5D39 - chains B and D of the 8 polymer chains in the assembly; structure by X-ray diffraction, 3.20 A resolution.

== Chain B (and D) ==
Name: Signal transducer and activator of transcription 6
From: Homo sapiens
Notes: chain D of this document is another copy of the same molecule, construct and numbering; everything in this record applies to it too
Reference sequence: P42226 (STAT6_HUMAN); numbering as in UniProt (aligned over 123-658)
Chain sequence (539 residues; numbered 120 to 658; the number before each row is that of its first residue):
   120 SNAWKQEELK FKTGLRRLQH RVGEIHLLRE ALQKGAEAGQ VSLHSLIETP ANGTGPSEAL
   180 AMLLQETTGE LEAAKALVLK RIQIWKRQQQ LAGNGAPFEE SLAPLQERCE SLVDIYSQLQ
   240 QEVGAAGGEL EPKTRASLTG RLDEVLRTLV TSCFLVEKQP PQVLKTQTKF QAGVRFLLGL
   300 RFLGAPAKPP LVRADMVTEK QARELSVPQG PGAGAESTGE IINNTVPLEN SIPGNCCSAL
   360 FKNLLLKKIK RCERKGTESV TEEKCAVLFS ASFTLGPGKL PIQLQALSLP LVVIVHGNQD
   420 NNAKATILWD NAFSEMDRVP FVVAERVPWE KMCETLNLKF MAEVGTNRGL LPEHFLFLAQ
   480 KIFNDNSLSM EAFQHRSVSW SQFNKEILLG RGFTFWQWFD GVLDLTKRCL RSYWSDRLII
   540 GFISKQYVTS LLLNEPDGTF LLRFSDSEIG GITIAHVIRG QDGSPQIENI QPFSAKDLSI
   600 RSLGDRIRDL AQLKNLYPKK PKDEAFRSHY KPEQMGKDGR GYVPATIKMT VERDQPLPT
Unresolved in the structure: 120-124, 152-179, 302-304, 325-334, 373-374, 652-658 (chain D: 120-124, 153-176, 302-304, 325-334, 373-375, 652-658)
Sequence notes: expression tag (120-122)
Modified residues: Tyr641 (O-phosphotyrosine; PTR)
Covalent attachments: covalent link Asp637-Arg639
UniProt features mapped onto this chain:
  - modified residue: Tyr641 (Phosphotyrosine)
  - natural variant: Ala321 (A321V: Does not affect DNA-binding transcription factor activity), Glu372 (E372K: In HIES6), Glu382 (E382Q: In HIES6), Asp419 (D419A: In HIES6; D419G: In HIES6; D419H: In HIES6; D419N: In HIES6; D419Y: In HIES6), Asp519 (D519H: In HIES6), Lys595 (K595R: In HIES6), Pro643 (P643R: In HIES6)
  - mutagenesis: Tyr641 (Y641F: Abolishes phosphorylation. Loss of DNA-binding transcription factor activity)
Reported in the primary citation:
  - binding site for the 21-nt DNA strand: His415
  - mutagenesis - H415N (7.5-fold): increased binding to M67
  - mutagenesis - H415N (3.8-fold): increased binding to T1
  - mutagenesis - H415N: increased signaling in response to N3 site DNA
  - mutagenesis - H415A: abolished signaling in response to N3
  - specificity-determining residues: His415
  - specificity-determining residues: Asn417 (proposed by the authors, not directly observed)
  - mutagenesis - H415N (Kd 2.2 uM): decreased binding to CS4
  - mutagenesis - H415N (Kd 2.2 uM): decreased binding to IHG
  - mutagenesis - H415N: decreased signaling in response to N4 site DNA
  - mutagenesis - H415A: abolished signaling in response to N4 site DNAs
  - mutagenesis - K288A, K367A/K369A: decreased signaling
  - mutagenesis - K284A, K284D, K288D, K367D/K369D, H415A, Q418A: abolished signaling in response to IL-4
  - disease-associated variants - E372K, E377K, D419A, D419G, D419H: increased signaling (citing earlier work)
  - mutagenesis - S407A, S407E: decreased signaling in response to IL-4
  - mutagenesis - S407E: decreased signaling in response to antiviral signaling pathways
  - mutagenesis - K284A, K284D, K288D, K367D/K369D, H415A, Q418A: abolished binding to CS4
  - mutagenesis - S407A, S407E: decreased expression

== Chain B / chain D interface ==
Contacting residue pairs - 53 pairs, chain B then chain D:
  Lys544(B) with Arg639(D), hydrogen bond (side chain-backbone); Tyr641(D)
  Arg562(B) with Tyr641(D)
  Ser564(B) with Tyr641(D)
  Asp565(B) with Tyr641(D)
  Ser566(B) with Tyr641(D)
  Thr572(B) with Tyr641(D)
  Glu587(B) with Lys636(D), salt bridge; Val642(D)
  Asn588(B) with Gly640(D); Tyr641(D); Val642(D), hydrogen bond (backbone-backbone)
  Ile589(B) with Tyr641(D); Val642(D); Ala644(D), hydrophobic
  Gln590(B) with Tyr641(D); Val642(D), hydrogen bond (backbone-backbone); Pro643(D); Ala644(D)
  Pro591(B) with Tyr641(D)
  Lys636(B) with Glu587(D), salt bridge
  Gly640(B) with Asn588(D)
  Tyr641(B) with Lys544(D); Arg562(D); Ser564(D); Asp565(D); Ser566(D); Thr572(D); Asn588(D); Ile589(D); Gln590(D); Pro591(D)
  Val642(B) with Asn588(D), hydrogen bond (backbone-backbone); Ile589(D), hydrophobic; Gln590(D), hydrogen bond (backbone-backbone)
  Pro643(B) with Gln590(D); Val650(D)
  Ala644(B) with Ile589(D), hydrophobic; Gln590(D), hydrogen bond (backbone-side chain); Met648(D), hydrophobic; Thr649(D)
  Thr645(B) with Met648(D); Thr649(D), hydrogen bond (backbone-backbone)
  Ile646(B) with Lys647(D); Met648(D), hydrophobic
  Lys647(B) with Ile646(D); Lys647(D), hydrogen bond (backbone-backbone); Thr649(D)
  Met648(B) with Ala644(D), hydrophobic; Thr645(D)
  Thr649(B) with Thr645(D), hydrogen bond (backbone-backbone); Lys647(D)
  Val650(B) with Pro643(D)
Interface residues without a listed pair, chain B (31 interface residues in all): Phe563, Glu567, Ile586, Phe592, Ile599, Arg605, Asp637, Arg639
Interface residues without a listed pair, chain D (28 interface residues in all): Glu567, Phe592, Ile599, Arg605

== In short ==
Chain B and chain D form an interface of 31 and 28 residues respectively, with 9 hydrogen bonds and 2 salt
bridges. Polar contacts include Glu587(B)-Lys636(D), Lys544(B)-Arg639(D) and Ala644(B)-Gln590(D). From the
paper: a binding site for the 21-nt DNA strand at His415(B); K284A, K284D and K288D of chain B, among others,
abolish signaling in response to IL-4; 16 substitutions were tested in all.
Both chains are Signal transducer and activator of transcription 6 (Homo sapiens). Entry 5D39 (Transcription
factor-DNA complex) was determined by X-ray diffraction together with 4Y5U and 4Y5W from the same study.
